PDB entry 2X5U | X-ray diffraction, 3.00 A resolution | chains H and M of the 4 polymer chains in the assembly

Chain H:
Protein: Reaction center protein H chain
From: Blastochloris viridis
Reference sequence: P06008 (RCEH_RHOVI); residues 1-258 here = UniProt positions 1-258
Sequence (258 residues; numbered 1 to 258; the number before each row is that of its first residue):
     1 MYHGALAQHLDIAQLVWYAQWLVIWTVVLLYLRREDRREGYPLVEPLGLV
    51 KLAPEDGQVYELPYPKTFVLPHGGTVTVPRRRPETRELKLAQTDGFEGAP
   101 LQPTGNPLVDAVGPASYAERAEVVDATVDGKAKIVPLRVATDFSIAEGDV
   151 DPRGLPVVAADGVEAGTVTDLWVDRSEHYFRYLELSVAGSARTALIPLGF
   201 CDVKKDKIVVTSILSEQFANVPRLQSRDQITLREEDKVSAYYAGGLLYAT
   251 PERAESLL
Disordered / not traced: 46-60
Modified / non-standard residues: Met1 (n-formylmethionine; FME)
Swiss-Prot annotation at these positions:
  - modified residue: Met1 (N-formylmethionine)

Chain M:
Protein: Reaction center protein M chain
From: Blastochloris viridis
Reference sequence: P06010 (RCEM_RHOVI); residues 0-323 here correspond to UniProt positions 1-324 (UniProt number = residue number + 1)
Sequence (324 residues; numbered 0 to 323; the number before each row is that of its first residue; numbering starts at 0):
     0 MADYQTIYTQIQARGPHITVSGEWGDNDRVGKPFYSYWLGKIGDAQIGPI
    50 YLGASGIAAFAFGSTAILIILFNMAAEVHFDPLQFFRQFFWLGLYPPKAQ
   100 YGMGIPPLHDGGWWLMAGLFMTLSLGSWWIRVYSRARALGLGTHIAWNFA
   150 AAIFFVLCIGCIHPTLVGSWSEGVPFGIWPHIDWLTAFSIRYGNFYYCPW
   200 HGFSIGFAYGCGLLFAAHGATILAVARFGGDREIEQITDRGTAVERAALF
   250 WRWTIGFNATIESVHRWGWFFSLMVMVSASVGILLTGTFVDNWYLWCVKH
   300 GAAPDYPAYLPATPDPASLPGAPK
Disordered / not traced: 0
Swiss-Prot annotation at these positions:
  - binding site ((7R,8Z)-bacteriochlorophyll b): His180, His200
  - binding site (Fe cation): His217, Glu232, His264
  - binding site (a ubiquinone): Trp250
Ion coordination: Fe2+: His217, Glu232, His264 (shared with 2 residues of chain L)
Ligand contacts:
  - bacteriochlorophyll b (BCB), molecule 1: Gly62, Ala65, Ile66, Ile69, Met120, Leu124, Phe148, Ala151, Ile152, Phe154, Val155, Ile158, Trp183, Leu184, Thr185, Phe187, Ser188, Asn193, Phe194, Tyr195, His200, Ser203, Ile204, Ala207, Tyr208, Val274, Met275, Ala278, Gly281, Ile282
  - bacteriochlorophyll b (BCB), molecule 2: Met120, Phe154, Val155, Ile158, Val173, Ile177, Trp178, His180, Ile181, Trp183, Leu184
  - bacteriochlorophyll b (BCB), molecule 3: Leu184, Tyr195, Tyr208
  - bacteriochlorophyll b (BCB), molecule 4: Tyr195, His200, Gly201, Ile204, Gly205, Tyr208, Gly209, Leu212, Phe270
  - bacteriopheophytin b (BPB), molecule 1: Ala58, Phe59, Gly62, Ser63, Ile66, Ser123, Leu124, Trp127, Val131, Ile144, Asn147, Phe148, Ala151, Ser271, Val274, Met275
  - bacteriopheophytin b (BPB), molecule 2: Tyr208, Gly211, Leu212, Ala215, Ala216, Trp250, Thr253, Ile254
  - menaquinone-7 (MQ7): Leu212, Leu213, Ala216, His217, Thr220, Val243, Ala246, Ala247, Trp250, Ile254, Phe256, Asn257, Ala258, Thr259, Ile260, Val263, Trp266, Phe270

Interface between chain H and chain M:
Residue-residue contacts - 124 pairs, chain H then chain M:
  His3(H) - Thr287(M)
  His3(H) - Phe288(M)
  Gly4(H) - Phe288(M)
  Asp11(H) - Trp295(M)  hydrogen bond
  Asp11(H) - Lys298(M)  salt bridge
  Asp11(H) - His299(M)  salt bridge
  Ile12(H) - Phe288(M)  hydrophobic
  Ala13(H) - Trp199(M)
  Ala13(H) - Val289(M)  hydrophobic
  Ala13(H) - Trp295(M)
  Gln14(H) - Trp295(M)
  Gln14(H) - His299(M)
  Val16(H) - Trp199(M)
  Val16(H) - Val280(M)  hydrophobic
  Trp17(H) - Pro198(M)
  Trp17(H) - Trp199(M)
  Gln20(H) - Trp199(M)  hydrogen bond
  Gln20(H) - Phe202(M)
  Gln20(H) - Met273(M)
  Gln20(H) - Ser277(M)
  Trp21(H) - Phe202(M)
  Ile24(H) - Phe202(M)  hydrophobic
  Ile24(H) - Met273(M)  hydrophobic
  Val27(H) - Phe269(M)  hydrophobic
  Val28(H) - Trp266(M)  hydrophobic
  Tyr31(H) - Arg265(M)  hydrogen bond
  Leu32(H) - Arg265(M)
  Leu32(H) - Trp266(M)
  Leu32(H) - Phe269(M)  hydrophobic
  Arg33(H) - Phe256(M)
  Arg33(H) - Asn257(M)  hydrogen bond (side chain-backbone)
  Glu35(H) - Thr259(M)
  Glu35(H) - Ser262(M)
  Glu35(H) - Arg265(M)  salt bridge
  Asp36(H) - Asn257(M)
  Asp36(H) - Ala258(M)
  Asp36(H) - Thr259(M)
  Asp36(H) - Ser262(M)  hydrogen bond
  Asp36(H) - Trp266(M)  hydrogen bond
  Glu39(H) - Ile236(M)
  Glu39(H) - Arg239(M)  salt bridge
  Glu39(H) - Thr259(M)
  Tyr41(H) - Arg251(M)  hydrogen bond
  Leu43(H) - Arg251(M)
  Lys66(H) - Glu261(M)  salt bridge
  Lys66(H) - Arg265(M)
  Phe68(H) - Ile236(M)  hydrophobic
  Phe68(H) - Thr237(M)
  Phe68(H) - Glu261(M)
  Leu70(H) - Thr237(M)
  Val76(H) - Thr237(M)
  Arg80(H) - Asp238(M)  salt bridge
  Arg80(H) - Arg239(M)  hydrogen bond (side chain-backbone)
  Arg82(H) - Asp238(M)  salt bridge
  Pro114(H) - Arg245(M)  hydrogen bond (backbone-side chain)
  Ser116(H) - Thr241(M)  hydrogen bond (backbone-side chain)
  Ser116(H) - Arg245(M)  hydrogen bond (backbone-side chain)
  Ala118(H) - Arg239(M)
  Ala118(H) - Gly240(M)
  Ala118(H) - Thr241(M)
  Ala118(H) - Glu244(M)
  Arg120(H) - Gln235(M)
  Arg120(H) - Asp238(M)
  Arg120(H) - Arg239(M)
  Arg120(H) - Gly240(M)
  Ala121(H) - Asp238(M)  hydrogen bond (backbone-side chain)
  Asp125(H) - Arg231(M)  salt bridge
  Lys133(H) - Glu234(M)  salt bridge
  Asp142(H) - Arg13(M)
  Asp142(H) - Gly14(M)
  Asp142(H) - Pro15(M)
  Phe143(H) - Arg13(M)
  Phe143(H) - Gly14(M)
  Ser144(H) - Gln11(M)
  Ser144(H) - Ala12(M)
  Ser144(H) - Arg13(M)  hydrogen bond (backbone-backbone)
  Ile145(H) - Ile10(M)  hydrophobic
  Ile145(H) - Gln11(M)
  Ala146(H) - Gln11(M)  hydrogen bond (backbone-backbone)
  Ala146(H) - Arg13(M)
  Glu147(H) - Tyr36(M)
  Gly148(H) - Tyr36(M)
  Asp149(H) - Gln9(M)
  Asp149(H) - Ile10(M)
  Asp149(H) - Gln11(M)  hydrogen bond (side chain-backbone)
  Asp149(H) - Tyr36(M)  hydrogen bond
  Asp149(H) - Lys40(M)  salt bridge
  Val150(H) - Ile10(M)
  Pro152(H) - Ile10(M)  hydrophobic
  Val173(H) - Ala12(M)  hydrophobic
  Arg175(H) - Ile17(M)
  Ser176(H) - Ile17(M)
  Glu177(H) - Asp43(M)
  His178(H) - Ala12(M)
  His178(H) - Pro15(M)  hydrogen bond (side chain-backbone)
  His178(H) - Ile17(M)
  Tyr179(H) - Gln4(M)  hydrogen bond
  Tyr179(H) - Thr8(M)
  Phe180(H) - Ile10(M)
  Phe180(H) - Gln11(M)
  Phe180(H) - Ala12(M)  hydrophobic
  Arg181(H) - Asp230(M)  salt bridge
  Arg181(H) - Arg231(M)
  Pro197(H) - Arg226(M)
  Leu198(H) - Gln4(M)
  Leu198(H) - Gln9(M)
  Gly199(H) - Asp2(M)
  Gly199(H) - Gln4(M)
  Gly199(H) - Arg226(M)  hydrogen bond (backbone-side chain)
  Phe200(H) - Arg226(M)
  Cys201(H) - Gln9(M)  hydrogen bond (backbone-side chain)
  Asp202(H) - Tyr3(M)
  Asp202(H) - Gln9(M)
  Val203(H) - Gln9(M)  hydrogen bond (backbone-side chain)
  Val203(H) - Ile10(M)  hydrophobic
  Leu232(H) - Asp238(M)
  Glu235(H) - Arg231(M)  salt bridge
  Asp236(H) - Gly240(M)
  Asp236(H) - Thr241(M)  hydrogen bond (side chain-backbone)
  Ser239(H) - Arg226(M)  hydrogen bond (side chain-backbone)
  Ser239(H) - Phe227(M)
  Ala240(H) - Arg245(M)
  Ala243(H) - Phe227(M)  hydrophobic
  Leu246(H) - Arg226(M)
Interface residues without a listed pair, chain H (74 interface residues in all): His9, Arg38, Gly40, Val78, Ala115, Tyr117, Ile134, Leu171
Interface residues without a listed pair, chain M (53 interface residues in all): Phe206, Leu284

Summary:
The interface between chain H and chain M involves 74 residues on one side and 53 on the other; the contacts
include 23 hydrogen bonds and 12 salt bridges. Among the polar pairs are Asp11(H)-Lys298(M),
Asp11(H)-His299(M) and Glu35(H)-Arg265(M).
Chain H is Reaction center protein H chain and chain M is Reaction center protein M chain, both from
Blastochloris viridis; the structure, 80 microsecond Laue diffraction snapshot from crystals of a
photosynthetic reaction centre without illumination, was determined by X-ray diffraction together with 2X5V
from the same study.
